8KD4 - chains U and Y of the 16 polymer chains in the assembly; structure by electron microscopy, 2.93 A resolution.

# Chain U
Name: Histone H2A
Organism: Xenopus laevis
UniProtKB: Q6AZJ8 (Q6AZJ8_XENLA); residues 1-129 here correspond to UniProt positions 2-130 (UniProt number = residue number + 1)
Amino-acid sequence (129 residues; numbered 1 to 129; the number before each row is that of its first residue):
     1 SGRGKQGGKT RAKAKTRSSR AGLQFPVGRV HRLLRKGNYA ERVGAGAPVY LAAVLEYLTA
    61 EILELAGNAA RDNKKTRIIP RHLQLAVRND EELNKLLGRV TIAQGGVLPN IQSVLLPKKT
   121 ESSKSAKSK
Unresolved in the structure: 1-10, 118-129

# Chain Y
Molecule: 187bp DNA
Sequence (187 nucleotides; row label = number of the first residue in the row; numbers below 1 keep their minus sign (DG-93 is residue -93)):
   -93 GGACCCTATA CGCGGCCGCC CTGGAGAATC CCGGTGCCGA GGCCGCTCAA TTGGTCGTAG
   -33 ACAGCTCTAG CACCGCTTAA ACGCACGTAC GCGCTGTCCC CCGCGTTTTA ACCGCCAAGG
    27 GGATTACTCC CTAGTCTCCA GGCACGTGTC AGATATATAC ATCCTGTTCT AGAGCGGCCG
    87 CCACCGC
Unresolved in the structure: -93 to -76, 89-93

# Interface between chain U and chain Y
Pairs across the interface (19; chain U residue first):
  Arg11(U) - DT43(Y)  base contact
  Arg11(U) - DC44(Y)  hydrogen bond to the base
  Lys13(U) - DA46(Y)  phosphate contact
  Ala14(U) - DA46(Y)  sugar contact
  Arg29(U) - DG48(Y)  hydrogen bond to the phosphate
  Arg29(U) - DC49(Y)  salt bridge to the phosphate
  Glu41(U) - DA39(Y)  phosphate contact
  Arg42(U) - DT38(Y)  hydrogen bond to the sugar
  Arg42(U) - DA39(Y)  phosphate contact
  Val43(U) - DT38(Y)  phosphate contact
  Val43(U) - DA39(Y)  hydrogen bond to the phosphate
  Gly44(U) - DT38(Y)  phosphate contact
  Ala45(U) - DT38(Y)  hydrogen bond to the phosphate
  Lys75(U) - DG58(Y)  phosphate contact
  Lys75(U) - DA59(Y)  salt bridge to the phosphate
  Thr76(U) - DA57(Y)  sugar contact
  Thr76(U) - DG58(Y)  hydrogen bond to the phosphate
  Arg77(U) - DA57(Y)  hydrogen bond to the sugar
  Arg77(U) - DG58(Y)  hydrogen bond to the phosphate
Also at the interface, not in a pair above, chain U (14 interface residues in all): Thr16, Pro117
Also at the interface, not in a pair above, chain Y (13 interface residues in all): DC37, DG47, DC69

# Summary
The interface between chain U and chain Y involves 14 residues on one side and 13 on the other; the contacts
include 8 hydrogen bonds and 2 salt bridges. Polar pairs include Arg11(U)-DC44(Y), Arg42(U)-DT38(Y) and
Arg77(U)-DA57(Y).
Here chain U is Histone H2A (Xenopus laevis) and chain Y is 187bp DNA. Entry 8KD4 (Rpd3S in complex with
nucleosome with H3K36MLA modification and 187bp DNA, class1) was determined by electron microscopy together
with 8KC7, 8KD2, 8KD3, 8KD5, 8KD6 and 8KD7 from the same study.
